Entry 8AC9 (X-ray diffraction, 2.35 A resolution); this record covers chain A.

# Chain A
Name: Keratinase KP1
Source organism: Pseudomonas aeruginosa
UniProtKB: E3ULB5 (E3ULB5_PSEAI); residues 27-516 here correspond to UniProt positions 22-511 (UniProt number = residue number - 5)
Sequence (490 residues; numbered 27 to 516; the number before each row is that of its first residue):
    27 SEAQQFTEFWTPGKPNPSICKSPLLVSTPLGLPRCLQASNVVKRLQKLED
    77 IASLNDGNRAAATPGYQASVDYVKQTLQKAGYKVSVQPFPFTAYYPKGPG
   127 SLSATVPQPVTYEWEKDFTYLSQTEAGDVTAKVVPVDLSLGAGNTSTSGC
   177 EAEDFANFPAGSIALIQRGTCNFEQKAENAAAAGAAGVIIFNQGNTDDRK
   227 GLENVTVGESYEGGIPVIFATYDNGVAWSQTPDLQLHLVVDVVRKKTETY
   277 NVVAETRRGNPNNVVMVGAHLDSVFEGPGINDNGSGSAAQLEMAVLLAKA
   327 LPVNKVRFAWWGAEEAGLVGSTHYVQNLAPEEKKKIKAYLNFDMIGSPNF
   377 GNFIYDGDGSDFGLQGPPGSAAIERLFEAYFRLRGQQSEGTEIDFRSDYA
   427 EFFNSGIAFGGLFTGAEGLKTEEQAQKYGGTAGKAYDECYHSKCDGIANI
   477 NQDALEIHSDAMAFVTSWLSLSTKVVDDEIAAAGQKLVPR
Not modelled in the structure: 27-47
Differences from the reference sequence: conflict Leu513 (Ala508 in E3ULB5), Val514 (Gln509 in E3ULB5), Pro515 (Ser510 in E3ULB5)
Cystine bridges: Cys176-Cys197, Cys465-Cys470
Bound ions: Zn2+ site 1: Asp163, Thr173, Glu177, Asp180; Zn2+ site 2: His296, Asp308, Asp369; Zn2+ site 3: Asp308, Glu341, His467; Zn2+ site 4: Asp382, Asp384, Glu400
Reported in the primary citation:
  - interface residues: Arg194
  - mutagenesis - R194A: unchanged catalytic activity on Leu-pNA
  - mutagenesis - R194A: decreased catalytic activity on ERWGHDFIK
  - mutagenesis - R194A: decreased catalytic activity on KWLGYL
  - mutagenesis - R194A (100-fold): decreased binding to linear-ERWGHDFIK
  - mutagenesis - R194A: abolished binding to cyclic-ERWGHDFIK

# Summary
Asp163, Thr173, Glu177 and Asp180 form the Zn2+ site 1. The Zn2+ site 2 is built by His296, Asp308 and Asp369.
From the paper: R194A reduces catalytic activity on ERWGHDFIK; the interface residue Arg194.
Chain A is Keratinase KP1 (Pseudomonas aeruginosa); the structure, Structure of Pseudomonas aeruginosa
aminopeptidase, PaAP_T, was determined by X-ray diffraction together with 8AC7, 8ACG, 8ACK and 8ACR from the
same study.
